Entry 3DHI (X-ray diffraction, 1.68 A resolution); this record covers chains A and C of the 4 polymer chains in the assembly.

[Chain A]
Protein: toluene 4-monooxygenase hydroxylase alpha subunit
Organism: Pseudomonas mendocina
UniProtKB: Q6Q8Q7 (Q6Q8Q7_PSEME); residues 1-500 here = UniProt positions 1-500
Sequence (500 residues; each row starts with the number of its first residue):
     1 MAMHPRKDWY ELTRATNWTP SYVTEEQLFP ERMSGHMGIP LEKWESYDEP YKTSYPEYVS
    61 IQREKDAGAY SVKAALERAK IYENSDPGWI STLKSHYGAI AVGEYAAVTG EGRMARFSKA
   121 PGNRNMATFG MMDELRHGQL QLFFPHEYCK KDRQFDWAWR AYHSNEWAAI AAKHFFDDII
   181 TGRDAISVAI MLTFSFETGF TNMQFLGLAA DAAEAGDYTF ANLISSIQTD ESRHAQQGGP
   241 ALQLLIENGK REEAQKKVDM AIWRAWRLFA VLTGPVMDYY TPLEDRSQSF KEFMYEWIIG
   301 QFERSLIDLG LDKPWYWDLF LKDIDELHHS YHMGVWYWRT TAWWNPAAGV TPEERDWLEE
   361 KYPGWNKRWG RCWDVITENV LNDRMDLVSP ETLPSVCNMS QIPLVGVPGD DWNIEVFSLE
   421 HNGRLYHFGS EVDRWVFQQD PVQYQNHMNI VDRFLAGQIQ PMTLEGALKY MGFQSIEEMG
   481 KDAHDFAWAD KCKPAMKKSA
Disordered / not traced: 1, 500
Ion coordination: Fe ion site 1: E104, E134, H137, E231 (together with acetate ion); Fe ion site 2: E134, E197, E231, H234 (together with acetate ion)
From the paper describing this entry:
  - Fe ion coordination: E104, E134, H137, E197, E231, H234
  - conformationally variable residues (side-chain flip): E197, E231
  - catalytic residues: T201 (proposed by the authors, not directly observed)

[Chain C]
Protein: toluene 4-monooxygenase hydroxylase gamma subunit
Organism: Pseudomonas mendocina
Notes: EC 1.14.13.-
UniProtKB: Q00457 (TMOB_PSEME); residues 1-84 here = UniProt positions 1-84
Sequence (84 residues; each row starts with the number of its first residue):
     1 MSAFPVHAAF EKDFLVQLVV VDLNDSMDQV AEKVAYHCVN RRVAPREGVM RVRKHRSTEL
    61 FPRDMTIAES GLNPTEVIDV VFEE
Disordered / not traced: 1, 84

[How chain A and chain C interact]
Residue-residue contacts - 64 pairs, chain A then chain C:
  S330(A) with F14(C)
  M333(A) with F14(C), hydrophobic
  G334(A) with F14(C)
  Y337(A) with R41(C), hydrogen bond; R42(C)
  W338(A) with L15(C), hydrophobic; Q17(C)
  C372(A) with R42(C)
  V375(A) with N40(C); R41(C); R42(C); A44(C)
  I376(A) with R41(C)
  N379(A) with N40(C)
  D386(A) with R41(C), hydrogen bond (backbone-side chain)
  L387(A) with N40(C); R41(C)
  S389(A) with R41(C), hydrogen bond (backbone-side chain)
  E391(A) with Y36(C), hydrogen bond; H37(C); R41(C), salt bridge
  T392(A) with Q17(C); L18(C), hydrogen bond (side chain-backbone); H37(C)
  L393(A) with Q17(C); L18(C), hydrogen bond (backbone-backbone)
  P394(A) with L15(C), hydrophobic; V16(C)
  S395(A) with H7(C); V16(C), hydrogen bond (backbone-backbone); Q17(C), hydrogen bond (side chain-backbone); L18(C), hydrogen bond (side chain-backbone)
  L404(A) with L15(C); V16(C), hydrogen bond (backbone-backbone)
  V405(A) with F14(C)
  G406(A) with F14(C), hydrogen bond (backbone-backbone)
  P408(A) with K12(C); D13(C); F14(C), hydrophobic
  G409(A) with K12(C), hydrogen bond (backbone-backbone)
  W412(A) with F10(C), hydrogen bond (side chain-backbone); E11(C); K12(C); D13(C), hydrogen bond (side chain-backbone); V81(C), hydrophobic
  N413(A) with R56(C), hydrogen bond
  I414(A) with A9(C), hydrophobic; F14(C); L15(C), hydrophobic; V16(C), hydrophobic; H55(C), hydrogen bond (backbone-side chain); R56(C), hydrogen bond (backbone-side chain)
  E415(A) with H55(C); R56(C), salt bridge
  V416(A) with V16(C), hydrophobic; H55(C)
  L425(A) with T75(C); E76(C)
  H427(A) with H7(C); T75(C), hydrogen bond (side chain-backbone); V77(C)
  V451(A) with H7(C)
  L455(A) with P5(C), hydrophobic; T75(C)
Also at the interface, not in a pair above, chain A (37 interface residues in all): R371, P390, V407, D410, S418, F454
Also at the interface, not in a pair above, chain C (27 interface residues in all): V43, R53, D79

[Summary]
Chain A and chain C form an interface of 37 and 27 residues respectively; the contacts include 18 hydrogen
bonds and 2 salt bridges. Among the polar pairs are E391(A)-R41(C), E415(A)-R56(C) and Y337(A)-R41(C). The
paper reports the catalytic residue T201(A); Fe ion coordination by E104(A), E134(A) and H137(A) among others.
Here chain A is toluene 4-monooxygenase hydroxylase alpha subunit and chain C is toluene 4-monooxygenase
hydroxylase gamma subunit, both from Pseudomonas mendocina. Entry 3DHI (Crystal Structure of Reduced Toluene
4-Monoxygenase Hydroxylase Complexed with Effector Protein) was determined by X-ray diffraction (same
publication as 3DHG and 3DHH).
